PDB entry 3AZE | X-ray diffraction, 3.00 A resolution | chains E and J of the 10 polymer chains in the assembly

[Chain E]
Name: Histone H3.1
From: Homo sapiens
Reference sequence: P68431 (H31_HUMAN); residues 0-135 here correspond to UniProt positions 1-136 (UniProt number = residue number + 1)
Sequence (139 residues; row label = number of the first residue in the row; numbers below 1 keep their minus sign (Gly-3 is residue -3)):
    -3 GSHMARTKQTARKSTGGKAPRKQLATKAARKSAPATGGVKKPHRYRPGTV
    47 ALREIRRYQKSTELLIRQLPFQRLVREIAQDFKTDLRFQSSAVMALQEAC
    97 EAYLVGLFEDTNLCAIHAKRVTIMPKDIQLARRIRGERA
Disordered / not traced: -3 to 36
Differences from the reference sequence: expression tag (-3 to -1); engineered mutation Gln64 (Lys65 in P68431)
Swiss-Prot annotation at these positions:
  - modified residue: Arg2 (Asymmetric dimethylarginine), Thr3 (Phosphothreonine), Lys4 (Allysine), Gln5 (5-glutamyl dopamine), Thr6 (Phosphothreonine), Arg8 (Citrulline), Lys9 (N6,N6,N6-trimethyllysine), Ser10 (ADP-ribosylserine), Thr11 (Phosphothreonine), Lys14 (N6-(2-hydroxyisobutyryl)lysine), Arg17 (Asymmetric dimethylarginine), Lys18 (N6-(2-hydroxyisobutyryl)lysine), Lys23 (N6-(2-hydroxyisobutyryl)lysine), Arg26 (Citrulline), Lys27 (N6,N6,N6-trimethyllysine), Ser28 (ADP-ribosylserine), Lys36 (N6,N6,N6-trimethyllysine), Lys37 (N6-methyllysine), Tyr41 (Phosphotyrosine), Lys56 (N6,N6,N6-trimethyllysine) and 7 more in UniProt
  - lipidation: Lys18 (N6-decanoyllysine)

[Chain J]
Molecule: 146-nt DNA strand
Sequence (146 nucleotides; numbered 147 to 292; the number before each row is that of its first residue):
   147 ATCAATATCCACCTGCAGATTCTACCAAAAGTGTATTTGGAAACTGCTCC
   197 ATCAAAAGGCATGTTCAGCTGAATTCAGCTGAACATGCCTTTTGATGGAG
   247 CAGTTTCCAAATACACTTTTGGTAGAATCTGCAGGTGGATATTGAT
Disordered / not traced: 147-148
Bound ions: Mn2+ near DG217 (its only coordinating residue here)

[Chain E / chain J interface]
Residue-residue contacts (25; chain E residue first):
  Lys37(E) with DA291(J), hydrogen bond to the sugar
  His39(E) with DG290(J), sugar contact
  Arg40(E) with DC212(J), base contact; DG290(J), sugar contact; DA291(J), phosphate contact
  Tyr41(E) with DT289(J), phosphate contact; DG290(J), phosphate contact
  Arg42(E) with DC215(J), salt bridge to the phosphate; DG290(J), hydrogen bond to the phosphate
  Pro43(E) with DG214(J), phosphate contact
  Thr45(E) with DT289(J), phosphate contact; DG290(J), hydrogen bond to the phosphate
  Arg63(E) with DA207(J), salt bridge to the phosphate
  Arg72(E) with DA197(J), salt bridge to the phosphate
  Arg83(E) with DC196(J), hydrogen bond to the sugar; DA197(J), sugar contact
  Phe84(E) with DC196(J), sugar contact; DA197(J), hydrogen bond to the phosphate
  Gln85(E) with DC196(J), phosphate contact
  Ser86(E) with DC196(J), hydrogen bond to the phosphate
  Arg116(E) with DG217(J), phosphate contact; DA218(J), phosphate contact
  Val117(E) with DG217(J), hydrogen bond to the phosphate
  Thr118(E) with DT216(J), hydrogen bond to the phosphate; DG217(J), hydrogen bond to the phosphate
Interface residues without a listed pair, chain E (18 interface residues in all): Lys115, Met120

[Summary]
18 residues of chain E and 12 residues of chain J are in contact; the contacts include 9 hydrogen bonds and 3
salt bridges. Polar contacts include Lys37(E)-DA291(J), Arg83(E)-DC196(J) and Arg42(E)-DG290(J).
Chain E is Histone H3.1 (Homo sapiens) and chain J is a 146-nt DNA strand; the structure, Crystal Structure of
Human Nucleosome Core Particle Containing H3K64Q mutation, was determined by X-ray diffraction together with
3AYW, 3AZF, 3AZG, 3AZH, 3AZJ, 3AZK and 3 further entries from the same study.
